PDB entry 5Y5A | X-ray diffraction, 2.21 A resolution | chains A and B

[Chain A]
Name: KLLA0F20702p
From: Kluyveromyces lactis (strain ATCC 8585 / CBS 2359 / DSM 70799 / NBRC 1267 / NRRL Y-1140 / WM37)
Notes: engineered mutation(s): 384-415 deletion
UniProtKB: Q6CJ80 (Q6CJ80_KLULA); numbering as in UniProt; present here: 2-383, 416-600
Chain sequence (567 residues; row label = number of the first residue in the row; note: 32 numbers in that range are skipped by the numbering (no residue carries them; nothing is unmodelled there)):
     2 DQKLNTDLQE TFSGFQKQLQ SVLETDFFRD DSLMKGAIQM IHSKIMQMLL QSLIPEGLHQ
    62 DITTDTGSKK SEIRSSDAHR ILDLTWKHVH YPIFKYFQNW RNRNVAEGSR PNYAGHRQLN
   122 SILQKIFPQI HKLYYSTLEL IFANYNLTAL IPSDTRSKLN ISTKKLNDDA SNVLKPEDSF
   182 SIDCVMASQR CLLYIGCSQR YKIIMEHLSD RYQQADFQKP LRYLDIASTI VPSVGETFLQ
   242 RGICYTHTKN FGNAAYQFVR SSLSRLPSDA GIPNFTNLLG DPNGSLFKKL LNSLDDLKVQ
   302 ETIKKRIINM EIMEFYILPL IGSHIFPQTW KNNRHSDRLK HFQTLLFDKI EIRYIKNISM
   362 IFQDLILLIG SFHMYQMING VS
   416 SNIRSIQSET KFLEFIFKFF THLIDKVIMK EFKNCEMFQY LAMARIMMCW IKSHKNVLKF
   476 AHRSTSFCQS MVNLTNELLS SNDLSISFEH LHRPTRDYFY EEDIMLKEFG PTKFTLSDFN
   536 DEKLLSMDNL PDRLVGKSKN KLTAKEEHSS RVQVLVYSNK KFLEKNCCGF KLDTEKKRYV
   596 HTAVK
Disordered / not traced: 2-6, 24-31, 56-76, 108-111, 165-169, 497-506

[Chain B]
Name: KLLA0F20922p
From: Kluyveromyces lactis (strain ATCC 8585 / CBS 2359 / DSM 70799 / NBRC 1267 / NRRL Y-1140 / WM37)
UniProtKB: Q6CJ70 (Q6CJ70_KLULA); residues 213-238 here = UniProt positions 213-238
Chain sequence (26 residues; row label = number of the first residue in the row):
   213 IVNPLFQLGL QREVNNDSFN EFDSQT
Disordered / not traced: 223-231

[Chain A / chain B interface]
Residue-residue contacts (38):
  Leu151(A) - Leu217(B)  hydrophobic
  Ile183(A) - Asn215(B)
  Ile183(A) - Pro216(B)  hydrophobic
  Val186(A) - Leu217(B)  hydrophobic
  Met187(A) - Pro216(B)  hydrophobic
  Val232(A) - Pro216(B)
  Val232(A) - Leu217(B)  hydrophobic
  Ser234(A) - Pro216(B)  hydrogen bond (side chain-backbone)
  Arg266(A) - Asn215(B)  hydrogen bond (side chain-backbone)
  Arg266(A) - Pro216(B)  hydrogen bond (side chain-backbone)
  Arg266(A) - Leu217(B)  hydrogen bond (side chain-backbone)
  Leu267(A) - Pro216(B)  hydrophobic
  Met463(A) - Phe234(B)  hydrophobic
  Lys467(A) - Asn232(B)
  Lys467(A) - Glu233(B)  salt bridge
  Lys467(A) - Phe234(B)
  Lys470(A) - Asp235(B)  hydrogen bond (side chain-backbone)
  Leu473(A) - Phe234(B)
  Leu473(A) - Asp235(B)
  Leu473(A) - Ser236(B)
  Lys474(A) - Ser236(B)
  His477(A) - Phe234(B)
  His477(A) - Ser236(B)
  Arg508(A) - Glu233(B)  salt bridge
  Phe514(A) - Phe218(B)  hydrophobic
  Phe514(A) - Leu220(B)  hydrophobic
  Lys522(A) - Phe218(B)
  Glu523(A) - Leu217(B)
  Glu523(A) - Phe218(B)
  Phe529(A) - Phe218(B)
  Thr530(A) - Phe218(B)
  Asp536(A) - Leu220(B)
  Leu539(A) - Leu220(B)  hydrophobic
  Leu549(A) - Phe218(B)  hydrophobic
  Ser573(A) - Phe234(B)
  Lys576(A) - Phe234(B)
  Phe577(A) - Phe234(B)  hydrophobic
  Lys580(A) - Asp235(B)  salt bridge
Interface residues without a listed pair, chain A (31 interface residues in all): Pro233, Ile466, Leu540, Glu579
Interface residues without a listed pair, chain B (12 interface residues in all): Val214, Gln219
Interface features reported in the paper:
  - pairs named by the authors: Ile183(A)-Pro216(B), Met187(A)-Pro216(B), Arg266(A)-Pro216(B), Leu267(A)-Pro216(B), Lys467(A)-Glu233(B) (salt bridge), Arg478(A)-Ser236(B) (water-mediated contact)
  - interface residues, chain A: Arg266(A), Glu523(A)
  - interface residues, chain B: Leu217(B), Phe218(B), Leu220(B), Phe234(B)
  - hot spots on chain B (mutagenesis) - P216A, F218A, F218H, F218Y: abolished binding to KLLA0F20702p (chain A)

[Summary]
The interface between chain A and chain B involves 31 residues on one side and 12 on the other; the contacts
include 5 hydrogen bonds and 3 salt bridges. Polar pairs include Lys467(A)-Glu233(B), Arg508(A)-Glu233(B) and
Lys580(A)-Asp235(B). The paper describes contacts between Ile183(A) and Pro216(B), Met187(A) and Pro216(B) and
Arg266(A) and Pro216(B) among others; a salt bridge between Lys467(A) and Glu233(B); a water-mediated contact
between Arg478(A) and Ser236(B). The paper reports that P216A, F218A and F218H of chain B, among others,
abolish binding to KLLA0F20702p (chain A); interface residues Arg266(A), Glu523(A) and Leu217(B) among others.
Here chain A is KLLA0F20702p and chain B is KLLA0F20922p, both from Kluyveromyces lactis (strain ATCC 8585 /
CBS 2359 / DSM 70799 / NBRC 1267 / NRRL Y-1140 / WM37). Entry 5Y5A (Crystal structure of Est1 and Cdc13) was
determined by X-ray diffraction together with 5Y58 and 5Y59 from the same study.
